PDB entry 7D09 | electron microscopy, 3.60 A resolution | chains G and H of the 12 polymer chains in the assembly

Chain G (and H):
Protein: MCE family protein
Source organism: Acinetobacter baumannii
Notes: chain H of this document is another copy of the same molecule, construct and numbering; everything in this record applies to it too
UniProtKB: V5V921 (V5V921_ACIBA); numbering as in UniProt (aligned over 1-226)
Sequence (226 residues; each row starts with the number of its first residue):
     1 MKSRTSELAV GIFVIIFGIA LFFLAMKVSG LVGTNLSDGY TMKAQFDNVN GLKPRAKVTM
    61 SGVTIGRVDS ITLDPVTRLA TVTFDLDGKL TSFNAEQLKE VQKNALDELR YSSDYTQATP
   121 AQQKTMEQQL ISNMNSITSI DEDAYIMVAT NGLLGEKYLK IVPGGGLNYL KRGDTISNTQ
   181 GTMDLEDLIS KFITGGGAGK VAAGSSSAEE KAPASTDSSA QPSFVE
Unresolved in the structure: 1-2, 194-226

Chain G / chain H interface:
Contacting residue pairs (30):
  Asp-47(G) with Ser-61(H), hydrogen bond (backbone-side chain)
  Asn-48(G) with Ser-61(H)
  Val-49(G) with Ser-61(H), hydrogen bond (backbone-backbone); Gly-62(H)
  Asn-50(G) with Lys-57(H); Asn-151(H), hydrogen bond; Tyr-158(H), hydrogen bond
  Leu-73(G) with Met-60(H), hydrophobic; Val-63(H), hydrophobic
  Pro-75(G) with Leu-90(H); Ser-92(H); Phe-93(H); Ser-139(H), hydrogen bond (backbone-side chain)
  Arg-78(G) with Met-60(H); Ser-61(H); Ser-139(H); Asp-141(H), salt bridge; Pro-163(H); Tyr-169(H), hydrogen bond
  Leu-153(G) with Leu-153(H)
  Asp-184(G) with Thr-150(H); Gly-152(H)
  Leu-185(G) with Gly-152(H), hydrogen bond (backbone-backbone); Leu-153(H)
  Glu-186(G) with Ala-149(H); Thr-150(H), hydrogen bond
  Asp-187(G) with Lys-160(H), salt bridge
  Ile-189(G) with Met-183(H), hydrophobic; Leu-188(H), hydrophobic
  Phe-192(G) with Phe-192(H), hydrophobic
Other interface residues (no listed pair), chain G (19 interface residues in all): Ile-71, Val-76, Ala-80, Leu-154, Leu-188
Other interface residues (no listed pair), chain H (25 interface residues in all): Thr-91, Val-148, Gly-165

In short:
Chain G and chain H form an interface of 19 and 25 residues respectively; the contacts include 8 hydrogen
bonds and 2 salt bridges. Polar contacts include Arg-78(G)/Asp-141(H), Asp-187(G)/Lys-160(H) and
Asp-47(G)/Ser-61(H).
Chain G and chain H are both MCE family protein (Acinetobacter baumannii); the structure, Acinetobacter
MlaFEDB complex in ATP-bound Vtrans2 conformation, was determined by electron microscopy, deposited together
with 7D06, 7D08 and 7D0A.
